Entry 1VQ9 (X-ray diffraction, 2.40 A resolution); this record covers chains 0 and T of the 32 polymer chains in the assembly.

== Chain 0 ==
Molecule: 23S ribosomal RNA
Organism: Haloarcula marismortui
Sequence (2922 nucleotides; row label = number of the first residue in the row):
     2 UUGGCUACUA UGCCAGCUGG UGGAUUGCUC GGCUCAGGCG CUGAUGAAGG ACGUGCCAAG
    62 CUGCGAUAAG CCAUGGGGAG CCGCACGGAG GCGAAGAACC AUGGAUUUCC GAAUGAGAAU
   122 CUCUCUAACA AUUGCUUCGC GCAAUGAGGA ACCCCGAGAA CUGAAACAUC UCAGUAUCGG
   182 GAGGAACAGA AAACGCAAUG UGAUGUCGUU AGUAACCGCG AGUGAACGCG AUACAGCCCA
   242 AACCGAAGCC CUCACGGGCA AUGUGGUGUC AGGGCUACCU CUCAUCAGCC GACCGUCUCG
   302 ACGAAGUCUC UUGGAACAGA GCGUGAUACA GGGUGACAAC CCCGUACUCG AGACCAGUAC
   362 GACGUGCGGU AGUGCCAGAG UAGCGGGGGU UGGAUAUCCC UCGCGAAUAA CGCAGGCAUC
   422 GACUGCGAAG GCUAAACACA ACCUGAGACC GAUAGUGAAC AAGUAGUGUG AACGAACGCU
   482 GCAAAGUACC CUCAGAAGGG AGGCGAAAUA GAGCAUGAAA UCAGUUGGCG AUCGAGCGAC
   542 AGGGCAUACA AGGUCCCUCG ACGAAUGACC GACGCGCGAG CGUCCAGUAA GACUCACGGG
   602 AAGCCGAUGU UCUGUCGUAC GUUUUGAAAA ACGAGCCAGG GAGUGUGUCU GCAUGGCAAG
   662 UCUAACCGGA GUAUCCGGGG AGGCACAGGG AAACCGACAU GGCCGCAGGG CUUUGCCCGA
   722 GGGCCGCCGU CUUCAAGGGC GGGGAGCCAU GUGGACACGA CCCGAAUCCG GACGAUCUAC
   782 GCAUGGACAA GAUGAAGCGU GCCGAAAGGC ACGUGGAAGU CUGUUAGAGU UGGUGUCCUA
   842 CAAUACCCUC UCGUGAUCUA UGUGUAGGGG UGAAAGGCCC AUCGAGUCCG GCAACAGCUG
   902 GUUCCAAUCG AAACAUGUCG AAGCAUGACC UCCGCCGAGG UAGUCUGUGA GGUAGAGCGA
   962 CCGAUUGGUG UGUCCGCCUC CGAGAGGAGU CGGCACACCU GUCAAACUCC AAACUUACAG
  1022 ACGCCGUUUG ACGCGGGGAU UCCGGUGCGC GGGGUAAGCC UGUGUACCAG GAGGGGAACA
  1082 ACCCAGAGAU AGGUUAAGGU CCCCAAGUGU GGAUUAAGUG UAAUCCUCUG AAGGUGGUCU
  1142 CGAGCCCUAG ACAGCCGGGA GGUGAGCUUA GAAGCAGCUA CCCUCUAAGA AAAGCGUAAC
  1202 AGCUUACCGG CCGAGGUUUG AGGCGCCCAA AAUGAUCGGG ACUCAAAUCC ACCACCGAGA
  1262 CCUGUCCGUA CCACUCAUAC UGGUAAUCGA GUAGAUUGGC GCUCUAAUUG GAUGGAAGUA
  1322 GGGGUGAAAA CUCCUAUGGA CCGAUUAGUG ACGAAAAUCC UGGCCAUAGU AGCAGCGAUA
  1382 GUCGGGUGAG AACCCCGACG GCCUAAUGGA UAAGGGUUCC UCAGCACUGC UGAUCAGCUG
  1442 AGGGUUAGCC GGUCCUAAGU CAUACCGCAA CUCGACUAUG ACGAAAUGGG AAACGGGUUA
  1502 AUAUUCCCGU GCCACUAUGC AGUGAAAGUU GACGCCCUGG GGUCGAUCAC GCUGGGCAUU
  1562 CGCCCAGUCG AACCGUCCAA CUCCGUGGAA GCCGUAAUGG CAGGAAGCGG ACGAACGGCG
  1622 GCAUAGGGAA ACGUGAUUCA ACCUGGGGCC CAUGAAAAGA CGAGCAUAGU GUCCGUACCG
  1682 AGAACCGACA CAGGUGUCCA UGGCGGCGAA AGCCAAGGCC UGUCGGGAGC AACCAACGUU
  1742 AGGGAAUUCG GCAAGUUAGU CCCGUACCUU CGGAAGAAGG GAUGCCUGCU CCGGAACGGA
  1802 GCAGGUCGCA GUGACUCGGA AGCUCGGACU GUCUAGUAAC AACAUAGGUG ACCGCAAAUC
  1862 CGCAAGGACU CGUACGGUCA CUGAAUCCUG CCCAGUGCAG GUAUCUGAAC ACCUCGUACA
  1922 AGAGGACGAA GGACCUGUCA ACGGCGGGGG UAACUAUGAC CCUCUUAAGG UAGCGUAGUA
  1982 CCUUGCCGCA UCAGUAGCGG CUUGCAUGAA UGGAUUAACC AGAGCUUCAC UGUCCCAACG
  2042 UUGGGCCCGG UGAACUGUAC AUUCCAGUGC GGAGUCUGGA GACACCCAGG GGGAAGCGAA
  2102 GACCCUAUGG AGCUUUACUG CAGGCUGUCG CUGAGACGUG GUCGCCGAUG UGCAGCAUAG
  2162 GUAGGAGACA CUACACAGGU ACCCGCGCUA GCGGGCCACC GAGUCAACAG UGAAAUACUA
  2222 CCCGUCGGUG ACUGCGACUC UCACUCCGGG AGGAGGACAC CGAUAGCCGG GCAGUUUGAC
  2282 UGGGGCGGUA CGCGCUCGAA AAGAUAUCGA GCGCGCCCUA UGGCUAUCUC AGCCGGGACA
  2342 GAGACCCGGC GAAGAGUGCA AGAGCAAAAG AUAGCUUGAC AGUGUUCUUC CCAACGAGGA
  2402 ACGCUGACGC GAAAGCGUGG UCUAGCGAAC CAAUUAGCCU GCUUGAUGCG GGCAAUUGAU
  2462 GACAGAAAAG CUACCCUAGG GAUAACAGAG UCGUCACUCG CAAGAGCACA UAUCGACCGA
  2522 GUGGCUUGCU ACCUCGAUGU CGGUUCCCUC CAUCCUGCCC GUGCAGAAGC GGGCAAGGGU
  2582 GAGGUUGUUC GCCUAUUAAA GGAGGUCGUG AGCUGGGUUU AGACCGUCGU GAGACAGGUC
  2642 GGCUGCUAUC UACUGGGUGU GUAAUGGUGU CUGACAAGAA CGACCGUAUA GUACGAGAGG
  2702 AACUACGGUU GGUGGCCACU GGUGUACCGG UUGUUCGAGA GAGCACGUGC CGGGUAGCCA
  2762 CGCCACACGG GGUAAGAGCU GAACGCAUCU AAGCUCGAAA CCCACUUGGA AAAGAGACAC
  2822 CGCCGAGGUC CCGCGUACAA GACGCGGUCG AUAGACUCGG GGUGUGCGCG UCGAGGUAAC
  2882 GAGACGUUAA GCCCACGAGC ACUAACAGAC CAAAGCCAUC AU
Not modelled in the structure: 2-9, 126-127, 715, 971-998, 1560, 1952-1963, 2137-2236, 2339-2343, 2665-2666, 2915-2923
Modified positions: 1MA (6-hydro-1-methyladenosine-5'-monophosphate) at position 628, OMU (o2'-methyluridine 5'-monophosphate) at position 2587, OMG (o2'-methylguanosine-5'-monophosphate) at position 2588, UR3 (3-methyluridine-5'-monophoshate) at position 2619, PSU (pseudouridine-5'-monophosphate) at position 2621
Ion coordination: Mg2+ site 1 near G28 (its only coordinating residue here); Sr2+ site 1: G33, C34, U457; Na+ site 1: C40, C443; Na+ site 2: G56, A59, G61; Sr2+ site 2: G84, C85 (shared with Asp68(T) of chain T); Sr2+ site 3: C85, A86, C87 (shared with Asp68(T) of chain T); Na+ site 3: U107, U108; Mg2+ site 2: U115, G118; Na+ site 4: C130, U146, G147; Na+ site 5: C141, G142; Sr2+ site 4: G147, A183 (shared with 1 residue of chain M); Mg2+ site 3: C162, U2276; 2 more K+ sites not listed; 71 more Mg2+ sites not listed; 59 more Na+ sites not listed; 87 more Sr2+ sites not listed
Small-molecule neighbours: sparsomycin (SPS): A2486, C2487, G2540, U2541, UR3_2619, U2620, A2637

== Chain T ==
Protein: 50S ribosomal protein L24P
Organism: Haloarcula marismortui
UniProt: P10972 (RL24_HALMA); numbering as in UniProt (aligned over 0-119)
Chain sequence (120 residues; each row starts with the number of its first residue; numbering starts at 0):
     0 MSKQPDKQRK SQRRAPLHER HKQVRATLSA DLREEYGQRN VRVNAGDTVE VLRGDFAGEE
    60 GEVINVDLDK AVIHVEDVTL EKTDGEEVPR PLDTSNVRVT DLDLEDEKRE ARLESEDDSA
Not modelled in the structure: 0
Ion coordination: Mg2+: Tyr35, Gln37, Leu112, Ser114; Sr2+ site 1: Asp68 (shared with G84(0), C85(0) of chain 0); Na+: Ser94, Asn95 (shared with U308(0), U335(0), C342(0) of chain 0)

== Chain 0 / chain T interface ==
Pairs across the interface - 106 pairs, chain 0 then chain T:
  U30(0) - Asp5(T)  hydrogen bond to the sugar
  U30(0) - Arg8(T)  salt bridge to the phosphate
  C31(0) - Asp5(T)  phosphate contact
  C31(0) - Arg8(T)  salt bridge to the phosphate
  C31(0) - Arg12(T)  salt bridge to the phosphate
  C31(0) - Arg13(T)  hydrogen bond to the phosphate
  G32(0) - Lys9(T)  salt bridge to the phosphate
  G32(0) - Arg13(T)  salt bridge to the phosphate
  G79(0) - His20(T)  sugar contact
  G79(0) - Lys107(T)  base contact
  G79(0) - Arg111(T)  salt bridge to the phosphate
  A80(0) - Arg41(T)  sugar contact
  A80(0) - Asn43(T)  hydrogen bond to the phosphate
  A80(0) - Arg111(T)  salt bridge to the phosphate
  G81(0) - Arg41(T)  salt bridge to the phosphate
  G81(0) - Asn43(T)  phosphate contact
  G81(0) - Ala44(T)  hydrogen bond to the phosphate
  G81(0) - Val65(T)  sugar contact
  G81(0) - Leu67(T)  phosphate contact
  C82(0) - Leu16(T)  phosphate contact
  C82(0) - Leu67(T)  hydrogen bond to the phosphate
  C82(0) - Asp68(T)  phosphate contact
  C83(0) - Leu16(T)  phosphate contact
  C85(0) - Asp68(T)  phosphate contact
  C87(0) - Asp68(T)  phosphate contact
  C87(0) - Lys69(T)  hydrogen bond to the sugar
  A95(0) - Asp105(T)  base contact
  G97(0) - Asp105(T)  hydrogen bond to the base
  G97(0) - Lys107(T)  hydrogen bond to the base
  A99(0) - Leu16(T)  sugar contact
  A99(0) - His20(T)  hydrogen bond to the base
  C100(0) - Pro15(T)  sugar contact
  C100(0) - Leu16(T)  hydrogen bond to the sugar
  C100(0) - His17(T)  hydrogen bond to the sugar
  C101(0) - Pro15(T)  sugar contact
  C101(0) - His17(T)  hydrogen bond to the sugar
  C303(0) - Asp116(T)  sugar contact
  C303(0) - Asp117(T)  phosphate contact
  C303(0) - Ser118(T)  phosphate contact
  G304(0) - Ser118(T)  phosphate contact
  A306(0) - Arg38(T)  salt bridge to the phosphate
  G307(0) - Arg32(T)  salt bridge to the phosphate
  G307(0) - Arg38(T)  salt bridge to the phosphate
  U308(0) - Arg32(T)  salt bridge to the phosphate
  U308(0) - Arg38(T)  salt bridge to the phosphate
  U308(0) - Arg52(T)  hydrogen bond to the base
  U308(0) - Ser94(T)  base contact
  U308(0) - Asn95(T)  base contact
  U308(0) - Arg97(T)  salt bridge to the phosphate
  C309(0) - Arg97(T)  salt bridge to the phosphate
  G315(0) - Asp54(T)  hydrogen bond to the sugar
  A316(0) - Arg52(T)  phosphate contact
  A316(0) - Asp54(T)  sugar contact
  A317(0) - Arg52(T)  phosphate contact
  C318(0) - Arg52(T)  salt bridge to the phosphate
  A331(0) - Ser1(T)  base contact
  G332(0) - Lys2(T)  hydrogen bond to the sugar
  G332(0) - Gln3(T)  sugar contact
  G332(0) - Pro4(T)  sugar contact
  G332(0) - Gln7(T)  hydrogen bond to the base
  G333(0) - Pro4(T)  sugar contact
  G333(0) - Gln7(T)  sugar contact
  G333(0) - Arg8(T)  phosphate contact
  G333(0) - Gln11(T)  hydrogen bond to the sugar
  G334(0) - Arg8(T)  salt bridge to the phosphate
  G334(0) - Gln11(T)  sugar contact
  G334(0) - Ser94(T)  hydrogen bond to the base
  U335(0) - Asp92(T)  sugar contact
  U335(0) - Ser94(T)  sugar contact
  U335(0) - Asn95(T)  hydrogen bond to the sugar
  G336(0) - Gly53(T)  base contact
  G336(0) - Asp54(T)  hydrogen bond to the base
  G336(0) - Arg89(T)  base contact
  G336(0) - Asn95(T)  hydrogen bond to the phosphate
  C342(0) - Thr26(T)  phosphate contact
  C342(0) - Ser94(T)  hydrogen bond to the sugar
  C343(0) - Lys21(T)  hydrogen bond to the sugar
  C343(0) - Arg24(T)  sugar contact
  C343(0) - Thr26(T)  hydrogen bond to the phosphate
  C343(0) - Arg38(T)  phosphate contact
  C343(0) - Asn39(T)  phosphate contact
  C344(0) - Lys21(T)  sugar contact
  C344(0) - Arg24(T)  salt bridge to the phosphate
  C344(0) - Asn39(T)  phosphate contact
  G345(0) - Lys21(T)  phosphate contact
  G446(0) - Ser1(T)  phosphate contact
  G446(0) - Lys6(T)  salt bridge to the phosphate
  A447(0) - Ser1(T)  hydrogen bond to the phosphate
  A447(0) - Lys2(T)  hydrogen bond to the phosphate
  A447(0) - Gln3(T)  base contact
  G448(0) - Lys2(T)  salt bridge to the phosphate
  G448(0) - Gln3(T)  hydrogen bond to the phosphate
  C483(0) - Arg89(T)  hydrogen bond to the base
  A484(0) - Leu79(T)  sugar contact
  A484(0) - Arg89(T)  hydrogen bond to the sugar
  A484(0) - Pro90(T)  sugar contact
  A485(0) - Pro90(T)  phosphate contact
  A486(0) - Leu79(T)  sugar contact
  A486(0) - Glu80(T)  hydrogen bond to the sugar
  A486(0) - Lys81(T)  salt bridge to the phosphate
  A486(0) - Val87(T)  phosphate contact
  G487(0) - Lys81(T)  phosphate contact
  G487(0) - Thr82(T)  hydrogen bond to the phosphate
  U488(0) - Thr82(T)  sugar contact
  A489(0) - Thr82(T)  base contact
  A489(0) - Asp83(T)  sugar contact
Also at the interface, not in a pair above, chain 0 (49 interface residues in all): G77, G78, G301, G504
Also at the interface, not in a pair above, chain T (56 interface residues in all): Glu18, Ala25, Val42, Leu51, Asp66, Arg108

== Overview ==
49 residues of chain 0 face 56 of chain T across their interface, with 31 hydrogen bonds and 21 salt bridges.
Polar pairs include G97(0)-Asp105(T), G97(0)-Lys107(T) and A99(0)-His20(T). Chain 0 binds sparsomycin. The
Sr2+ site 1 is built by G33(0), C34(0) and U457(0).
Chain 0 is 23S ribosomal RNA and chain T is 50S ribosomal protein L24P, both from Haloarcula marismortui; the
structure, The structure of CCA-PHE-CAP-BIO and the antibiotic sparsomycin bound to the large ribosomal
subunit of haloarcula ..., was determined by X-ray diffraction together with 1VQ4, 1VQ5, 1VQ8, 1VQK, 1VQL,
1VQM, 1VQO and 1VQP from the same study.
